Entry 6HKO (electron microscopy, 3.42 A resolution); this record covers chains B and N of the 17 polymer chains in the assembly.

[Chain B]
Protein: DNA-directed RNA polymerase I subunit RPA135
From: Saccharomyces cerevisiae (strain ATCC 204508 / S288c)
Notes: EC 2.7.7.6
UniProt: P22138 (RPA2_YEAST); numbering as in UniProt (aligned over 1-1203)
Chain sequence (1203 residues; each row starts with the number of its first residue):
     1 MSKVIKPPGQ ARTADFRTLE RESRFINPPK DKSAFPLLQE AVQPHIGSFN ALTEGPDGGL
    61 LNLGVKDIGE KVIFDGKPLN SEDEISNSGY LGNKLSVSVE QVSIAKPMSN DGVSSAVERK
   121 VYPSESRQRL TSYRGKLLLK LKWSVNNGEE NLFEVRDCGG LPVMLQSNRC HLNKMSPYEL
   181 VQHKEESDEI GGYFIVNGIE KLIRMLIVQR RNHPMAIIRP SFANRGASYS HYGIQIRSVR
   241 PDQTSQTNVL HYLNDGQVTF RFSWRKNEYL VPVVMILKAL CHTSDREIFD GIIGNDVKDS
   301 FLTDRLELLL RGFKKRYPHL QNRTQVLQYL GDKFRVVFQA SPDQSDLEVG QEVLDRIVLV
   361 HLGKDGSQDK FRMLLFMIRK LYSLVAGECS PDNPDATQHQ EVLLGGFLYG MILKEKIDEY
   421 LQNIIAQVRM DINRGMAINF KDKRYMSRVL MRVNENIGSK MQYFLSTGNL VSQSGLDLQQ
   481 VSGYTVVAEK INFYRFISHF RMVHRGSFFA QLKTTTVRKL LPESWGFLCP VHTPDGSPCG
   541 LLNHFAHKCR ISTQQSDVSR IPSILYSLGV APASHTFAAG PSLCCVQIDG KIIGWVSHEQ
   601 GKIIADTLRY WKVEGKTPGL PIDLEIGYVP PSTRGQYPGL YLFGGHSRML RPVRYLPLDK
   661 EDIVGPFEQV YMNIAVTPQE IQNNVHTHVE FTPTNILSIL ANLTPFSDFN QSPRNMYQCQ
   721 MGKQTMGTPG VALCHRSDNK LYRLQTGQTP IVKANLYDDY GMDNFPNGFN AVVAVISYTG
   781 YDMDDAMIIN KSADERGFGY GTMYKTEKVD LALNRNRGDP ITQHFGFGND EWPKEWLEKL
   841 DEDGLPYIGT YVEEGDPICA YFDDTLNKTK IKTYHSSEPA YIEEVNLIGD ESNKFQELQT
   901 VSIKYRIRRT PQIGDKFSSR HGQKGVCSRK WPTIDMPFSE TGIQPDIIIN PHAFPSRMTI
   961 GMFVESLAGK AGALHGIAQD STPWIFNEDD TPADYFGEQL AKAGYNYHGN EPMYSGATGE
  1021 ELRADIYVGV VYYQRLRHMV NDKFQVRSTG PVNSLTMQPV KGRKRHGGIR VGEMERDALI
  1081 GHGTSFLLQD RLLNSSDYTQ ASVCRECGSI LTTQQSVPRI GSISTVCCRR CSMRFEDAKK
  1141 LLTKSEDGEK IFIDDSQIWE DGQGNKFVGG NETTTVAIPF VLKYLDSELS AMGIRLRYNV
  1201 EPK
Not modelled in the structure: 1-10, 79-88, 112-115, 1140-1152
Curated features (UniProtKB/Swiss-Prot):
  - zinc finger: Cys1104 to Cys1131 (C4-type)
  - modified residue: Ser2 (N-acetylserine), Ser81 (Phosphoserine), Ser1156 (Phosphoserine)
  - mutagenesis: Cys1104 (C1104A: No effect; when associated with A-1107; A-1128 and A-1131), Cys1107 (C1107A: Lethal. Abolishes recruitment of RPA1 to Pol I. No effect; when associated with A-1104; A-1128 and A-1131), Cys1127 (C1127R: Responsible of suppression of RPA190-5 and RPA190-1 mutations), Cys1128 (C1128A: No effect; when associated with A-1104; A-1107 and A-1131), Cys1131 (C1131A: No effect; when associated with A-1104; A-1107 and A-1128)
Bound ions: Zn2+: Cys1104, Cys1107, Cys1128, Cys1131
Small-molecule neighbours: phosphomethylphosphonic acid guanylate ester (G2P): Asp535, Arg714, Tyr717, Asp785, Arg957

[Chain N]
Protein: DNA-directed RNA polymerase I subunit RPA34
From: Saccharomyces cerevisiae (strain ATCC 204508 / S288c)
UniProt: P47006 (RPA34_YEAST); numbering as in UniProt (aligned over 1-233)
Chain sequence (233 residues; each row starts with the number of its first residue):
     1 MSKLSKDYVS DSDSDDEVIS NEFSIPDGFK KCKHLKNFPL NGDNKKKAKQ QQVWLIKFPS
    61 NVDISKLKSL PVDFESSTTM TIDKHDYKIM DDTDIESSLT QDNLSNMTLL VPSESKESLK
   121 IASTAKDNAP LQFDKVFSVS ETAKIPAIDY SKVRVPRKDV PKVEGLKLEH FATGYDAEDF
   181 HVAEEVKENK KEPKKRSHHD DEEESSEKKK KKKEKREKRE KKDKKDKKKK HRD
Not modelled in the structure: 1-23, 42-48, 73-77, 176-233
Curated features (UniProtKB/Swiss-Prot):
  - modified residue (Phosphoserine): Ser10, Ser12, Ser14, Ser60

[Interface between chain B and chain N]
Contacting residue pairs - 66 pairs, chain B then chain N:
  Thr13(B) - Val160(N)
  Thr13(B) - Pro161(N)  hydrogen bond (side chain-backbone)
  Thr13(B) - Val163(N)
  Asn295(B) - Asp94(N)
  Asn295(B) - Ile95(N)
  Asn295(B) - Ser97(N)  hydrogen bond (side chain-backbone)
  Asn295(B) - Ser98(N)
  Lys298(B) - Gln101(N)
  Tyr566(B) - Lys57(N)  hydrogen bond (backbone-side chain)
  Ser567(B) - Lys57(N)
  Ser567(B) - Pro59(N)
  Ser567(B) - Ser140(N)
  Ser567(B) - Glu141(N)  hydrogen bond (backbone-backbone)
  Leu568(B) - Ser140(N)
  Leu568(B) - Glu141(N)
  Gly569(B) - Ser140(N)
  His575(B) - Met107(N)
  Thr576(B) - Ile95(N)
  Phe577(B) - Ile95(N)
  Phe577(B) - Asn106(N)
  Gln600(B) - Lys88(N)  hydrogen bond
  Gln600(B) - Met90(N)
  Asp606(B) - Ile145(N)
  Tyr610(B) - Ile145(N)  hydrophobic
  Tyr610(B) - Pro146(N)
  Trp611(B) - Glu141(N)
  Trp611(B) - Ala143(N)  hydrophobic
  Arg654(B) - Val153(N)
  Leu656(B) - Ile148(N)  hydrophobic
  Pro657(B) - Pro146(N)
  Pro657(B) - Ile148(N)
  Pro678(B) - Val153(N)
  Pro678(B) - Arg154(N)
  Gln679(B) - Val155(N)  hydrogen bond (side chain-backbone)
  Gln679(B) - Pro156(N)
  Gln679(B) - Arg157(N)
  Ile681(B) - Val153(N)  hydrophobic
  Ile681(B) - Arg154(N)  hydrogen bond (backbone-side chain)
  Gln682(B) - Arg154(N)
  Asn683(B) - Tyr150(N)
  Asn683(B) - Arg154(N)  hydrogen bond
  Asn684(B) - Tyr150(N)  hydrogen bond (backbone-side chain)
  His686(B) - Ile148(N)
  Glu940(B) - Thr173(N)
  Thr941(B) - His170(N)
  Leu974(B) - Glu169(N)
  His975(B) - Leu166(N)
  His975(B) - Glu169(N)
  Ile985(B) - Val160(N)
  Phe986(B) - Val160(N)  hydrophobic
  Asn987(B) - Arg157(N)  hydrogen bond
  Asp989(B) - Arg157(N)  salt bridge
  Asp990(B) - Arg157(N)  salt bridge
  Asp990(B) - Asp159(N)
  Asp990(B) - Val160(N)
  Tyr995(B) - Val160(N)
  Tyr995(B) - Pro161(N)  hydrogen bond (side chain-backbone)
  Tyr995(B) - Lys162(N)
  Tyr995(B) - Val163(N)
  Gln999(B) - Val163(N)
  Lys1002(B) - Leu166(N)
  Lys1002(B) - Lys167(N)
  Lys1002(B) - Leu168(N)
  Ala1003(B) - Glu169(N)  hydrogen bond (backbone-backbone)
  Ala1003(B) - His170(N)  hydrogen bond (backbone-backbone)
  Tyr1005(B) - His170(N)
Interface residues without a listed pair, chain B (48 interface residues in all): Ala11, Arg12, Val297, Ile603, Thr607, Tyr655, Asp659, Ile977, Glu998, Gly1004
Interface residues without a listed pair, chain N (36 interface residues in all): Leu104, Lys144
From the paper, about this interface:
  - specific contacts: Asn683(B)-Arg154(N), Asn684(B)-Tyr150(N), Asp990(B)-Arg157(N)
  - interface residues, chain B: Asp989(B)

[In short]
48 residues of chain B and 36 residues of chain N are in contact; the contacts include 13 hydrogen bonds and 2
salt bridges. Polar contacts include Asp989(B)-Arg157(N), Asp990(B)-Arg157(N) and Thr13(B)-Pro161(N). The
authors report contacts between Asn683(B) and Arg154(N), Asn684(B) and Tyr150(N) and Asp990(B) and Arg157(N).
The paper reports the interface residue Asp989(B).
Chain B is DNA-directed RNA polymerase I subunit RPA135 and chain N is DNA-directed RNA polymerase I subunit
RPA34, both from Saccharomyces cerevisiae (strain ATCC 204508 / S288c); the structure, Yeast RNA polymerase I
elongation complex bound to nucleotide analog GMPCPP, was determined by electron microscopy together with
6HLQ, 6HLR and 6HLS from the same study.
